7L0C - chain A; structure by X-ray diffraction, 1.80 A resolution.

[Chain A]
Name: Tyrosine-protein phosphatase non-receptor type 1
Organism: Homo sapiens
Notes: EC 3.1.3.48
UniProtKB: P18031 (PTN1_HUMAN); residues 1-321 here = UniProt positions 1-321
Chain sequence (321 residues; numbered 1 to 321; the number before each row is that of its first residue):
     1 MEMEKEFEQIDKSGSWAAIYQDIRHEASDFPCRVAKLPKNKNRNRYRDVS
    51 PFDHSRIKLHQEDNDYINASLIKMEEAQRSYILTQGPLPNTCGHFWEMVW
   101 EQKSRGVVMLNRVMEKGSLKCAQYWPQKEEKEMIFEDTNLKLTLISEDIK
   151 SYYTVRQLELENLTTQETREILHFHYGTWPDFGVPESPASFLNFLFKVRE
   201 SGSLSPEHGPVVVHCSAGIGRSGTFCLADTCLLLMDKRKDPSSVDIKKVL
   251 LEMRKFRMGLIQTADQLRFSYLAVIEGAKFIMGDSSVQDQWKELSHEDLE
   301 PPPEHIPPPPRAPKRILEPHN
Disordered / not traced: 300-321
Differences from the reference sequence: engineered mutation G177 (Thr in P18031); conflict A312 (Pro in P18031)
Curated features (UniProtKB/Swiss-Prot):
  - active site: C215 (Phosphocysteine intermediate)
  - binding site (substrate): D181, C215 to R221, Q262
  - modified residue: M1 (N-acetylmethionine), Y20 (Phosphotyrosine), S50 (Phosphoserine), Y66 (Phosphotyrosine), C215 (Cysteine persulfide), S242 (Phosphoserine), S243 (Phosphoserine)
  - cross-link: C215 to S216 (N,N-(cysteine-1,S-diyl)serine (Cys-Ser))
  - mutagenesis: S50 (S50A/D: No phosphorylation), D181 (D181A: Substrate-trapping mutant), C215 (C215S: Catalytically inactive mutant; abolishes sulfhydration)
What the authors report for this chain:
  - catalytic residues: D181 (citing earlier work)
  - mutagenesis - T177G: decreased catalytic activity on low pH

[In short]
Curated annotation (UniProt) lists active-site residue C215, 9 substrate-binding residues and 3 mutagenesis
sites. From the paper: the catalytic residue D181; T177G reduces catalytic activity on low pH.
Chain A is Tyrosine-protein phosphatase non-receptor type 1 (Homo sapiens); the structure, Ligand-free PTP1B
T177G, was determined by X-ray diffraction, deposited together with 7L0H, 7L0I and 7L0M.
